PDB entry 5QYM | X-ray diffraction, 1.47 A resolution | chains A and B

[Chain A]
Name: Pre-mRNA-splicing factor 8
From: Saccharomyces cerevisiae (strain ATCC 204508 / S288c)
Notes: fragment: yPrp8 RNaseH
UniProtKB: P33334 (PRP8_YEAST); residue numbers follow UniProt; this construct covers 1836-2090
Sequence (258 residues; each row starts with the number of its first residue):
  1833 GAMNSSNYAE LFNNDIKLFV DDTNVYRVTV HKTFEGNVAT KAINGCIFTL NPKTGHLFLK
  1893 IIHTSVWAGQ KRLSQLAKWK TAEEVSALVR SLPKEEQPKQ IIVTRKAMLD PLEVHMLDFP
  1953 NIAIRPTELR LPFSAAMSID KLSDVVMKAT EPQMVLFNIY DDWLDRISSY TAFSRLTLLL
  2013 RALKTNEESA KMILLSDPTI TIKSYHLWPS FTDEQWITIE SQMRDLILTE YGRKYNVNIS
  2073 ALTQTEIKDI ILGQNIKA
Unresolved in the structure: 2070-2090
Construct notes: expression tag (1833-1835)
Curated features (UniProtKB/Swiss-Prot):
  - mutagenesis: Asp1853 (D1853A: Alters protein folding. Severely impaired growth. Strongly reduced growth at 35 degrees Celsius; when associated with A-1854; D1853N: Reduced growth at 30 degrees Celsius ...), Asp1854 (D1854A: Reduced growth at 30 degrees Celsius. Strongly reduced growth at 16 degrees Celsius. Strongly reduced growth at 35 degrees Celsius; when associated with A-1853 ...), Thr1855 (T1855A: Reduced growth at 30 degrees Celsius. Strongly reduced growth at 16 degrees Celsius), Thr1936 (T1936A: Reduced growth at 30 degrees Celsius. Strongly reduced growth at 16 degrees Celsius), Arg1937 (R1937K: Severely impaired growth. Reduced growth at 30 degrees Celsius. Strongly reduced growth at 16 degrees Celsius)

[Chain B]
Name: A1 cistron-splicing factor AAR2
From: Saccharomyces cerevisiae (strain ATCC 204508 / S288c)
Notes: fragment: GAMA - Aar2(1-152) - SSSSS - Aar2(171-317); engineered mutation(s): L153_D170delinsSSSSS
UniProtKB: P32357 (AAR2_YEAST); numbering as in UniProt; present here: 1-152, 171-317
Sequence (308 residues; each row starts with the number of its first residue; note: 13 numbers in that range are skipped by the numbering (no residue carries them; nothing is unmodelled there); numbers below 1 keep their minus sign (Gly-3 is residue -3)):
    -3 GAMAMNTVPF TSAPIEVTIG IDQYSFNVKE NQPFHGIKDI PIGHVHVIHF QHADNSSMRY
    57 GYWFDCRMGN FYIQYDPKDG LYKMMEERDG AKFENIVHNF KERQMMVSYP KIDEDDTWYN
   117 LTEFVQMDKI RKIVRKDENQ FSYVDSSMTT VQENEL
   166 SSSSSDPAHS LNYTVINFKS REAIRPGHEM EDFLDKSYYL NTVMLQGIFK NSSNYFGELQ
   226 FAFLNAMFFG NYGSSLQWHA MIELICSSAT VPKHMLDKLD EILYYQIKTL PEQYSDILLN
   286 ERVWNICLYS SFQKNSLHNT EKIMENKYPE LL
Unresolved in the structure: -3 to 0, 166-169
Construct notes: expression tag (-3 to 0); linker (166-170)
Curated features (UniProtKB/Swiss-Prot):
  - region: Leu261 to Ile282 (Leucine-zipper)
  - modified residue: Ser253 (Phosphoserine), Thr274 (Phosphothreonine)
  - mutagenesis: Ser253 (S253A: No effect on interaction with PRP8; S253D/E: Disrupts interaction with PRP8)

[Chain A / chain B interface]
Pairs across the interface (17):
  Gln1907(A) - Met195(B)
  Gln1907(A) - Leu199(B)
  Leu1908(A) - Met195(B)  hydrophobic
  Trp1911(A) - Glu194(B)
  Trp1911(A) - Met195(B)
  Trp1911(A) - Phe198(B)  hydrophobic
  Asp1942(A) - Lys184(B)  salt bridge
  Asp1942(A) - Phe198(B)
  Glu1945(A) - Lys184(B)  salt bridge
  Val1946(A) - Ile189(B)  hydrophobic
  Val1946(A) - Glu194(B)
  Val1946(A) - Phe198(B)  hydrophobic
  His1947(A) - Glu194(B)  salt bridge
  Leu1949(A) - Lys184(B)
  Leu1949(A) - Ser185(B)
  Leu1949(A) - Arg186(B)
  Asp1950(A) - Arg186(B)  salt bridge

[In short]
The interface between chain A and chain B involves 9 residues on one side and 8 on the other; the contacts
include 4 salt bridges. Among the polar pairs are Asp1942(A)-Lys184(B), Glu1945(A)-Lys184(B) and
His1947(A)-Glu194(B).
Here chain A is Pre-mRNA-splicing factor 8 and chain B is A1 cistron-splicing factor AAR2, both from
Saccharomyces cerevisiae (strain ATCC 204508 / S288c). Entry 5QYM (PanDDA analysis group deposition --
Auto-refined data of Aar2/RNaseH for ground state model 02) was determined by X-ray diffraction (same
publication as 5QY1, 5QY2, 5QY3, 5QY4, 5QY5, 5QY6 and 128 further entries).
